Entry 7NX3 (X-ray diffraction, 2.81 A resolution); this record covers chains A and E of the 3 polymer chains in the assembly.

[Chain A]
Molecule: ALK tyrosine kinase receptor
From: Homo sapiens
Notes: EC 2.7.10.1
Reference sequence: Q9UM73 (ALK_HUMAN); residue numbers follow UniProt; this construct covers 648-1030
Sequence (389 residues; numbered 648 to 1036; the number before each row is that of its first residue):
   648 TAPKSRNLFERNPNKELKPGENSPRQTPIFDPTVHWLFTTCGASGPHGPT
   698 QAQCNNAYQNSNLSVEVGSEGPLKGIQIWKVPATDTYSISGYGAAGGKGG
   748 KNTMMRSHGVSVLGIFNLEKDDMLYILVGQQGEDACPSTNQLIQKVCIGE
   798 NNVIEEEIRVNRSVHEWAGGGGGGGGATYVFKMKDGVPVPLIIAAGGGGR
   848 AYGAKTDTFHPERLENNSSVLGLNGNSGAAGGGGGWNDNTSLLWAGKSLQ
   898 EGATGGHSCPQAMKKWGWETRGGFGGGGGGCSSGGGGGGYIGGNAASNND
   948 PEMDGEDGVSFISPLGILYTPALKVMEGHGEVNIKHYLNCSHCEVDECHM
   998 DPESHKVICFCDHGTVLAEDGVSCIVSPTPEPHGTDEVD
Disordered / not traced: 648-677, 797-813, 987-1036
Differences from the reference sequence: expression tag (1031-1036)
Cystine bridges: C688-C701, C783-C794, C906-C928
Covalent attachments: N-acetylglucosamine (NAG) linked to N709, N886, N986
Ligand contacts: N-acetylglucosamine (NAG; 2-acetamido-2-deoxy-beta-D-glucopyranose): N864, S866, V867
UniProt features mapped onto this chain:
  - region: C987 to P1025 (EGF-like)
  - glycosylation (N-linked (GlcNAc...) asparagine): N709, N808, N863, N864, N886, N986
  - natural variant: A877 (A877S: In an ovarian serous carcinoma sample)
  - mutagenesis: E859 (E859A: Slightly decreased autophosphorylation. Decreased autophosphorylation and subsequent activation; when associated with A-974), Y966 (Y966A: Slightly decreased autophosphorylation. Strongly reduced autophosphorylation and subsequent activation; when associated with A-994), E974 (E974A: Slightly decreased autophosphorylation. Decreased autophosphorylation and subsequent activation; when associated with A-859), E994 (E994A: SlStrongly reduced autophosphorylation and subsequent activation; when associated with A-966)
From the paper describing this entry:
  - mutagenesis - M751T: abolished growth in response to cytokine
  - mutagenesis - M751T: unchanged expression
  - disease-associated variants - H694R: increased signaling (citing earlier work)
  - disease-associated variants - R753Q, F856S: increased growth in response to cytokine

[Chain E]
Molecule: Fab324 HeavyChain
From: Mus musculus
Sequence (231 residues; row label = number of the first residue in the row):
     1 QVQLQQSGAELVKPGASVKISCKASGYAFSSYWVNWVKQRPGKGLEWIGQ
    51 IYPGDGDTNYNGKFKGKATLTADKSSSTAYMQLSSLTSEDSAVYFCARSR
   101 GYFYGSTYDSWGQGTTLTVSSAKTTPPSVYPLAPGSAAQTNSMVTLGCLV
   151 KGYFPEPVTVTWNSGSLSSGVHTFPAVLQSDLYTLSSSVTVPSSTWPSET
   201 VTCNVAHPASSTKVDKKIVPRDCGGGTDEVD
Disordered / not traced: 1, 135-141, 221-231
Cystine bridges: C22-C96, C148-C203

[How chain A and chain E interact]
Residue-residue contacts - 26 pairs, chain A then chain E:
  N787(A) with F103(E), hydrogen bond (side chain-backbone); Y104(E)
  L789(A) with F103(E), hydrophobic
  I790(A) with F103(E), hydrophobic
  W814(A) with F103(E), hydrophobic
  L890(A) with S30(E); K74(E)
  H904(A) with A28(E); S31(E)
  P907(A) with Y52(E)
  M910(A) with S31(E); Y32(E); Y52(E)
  K911(A) with W33(E), hydrogen bond (backbone-side chain); Y52(E); D55(E), salt bridge; D57(E), salt bridge
  K912(A) with G101(E); Y102(E), hydrogen bond (backbone-backbone)
  W913(A) with G101(E); Y102(E), hydrogen bond (backbone-backbone); F103(E), hydrogen bond (backbone-backbone)
  G914(A) with Y104(E)
  W915(A) with F103(E), hydrophobic
  E916(A) with Y32(E), hydrogen bond
  R918(A) with A28(E)
Also at the interface, not in a pair above, chain E (14 interface residues in all): G54

[Summary]
Chain A and chain E form an interface of 15 and 14 residues respectively; the contacts include 6 hydrogen
bonds and 2 salt bridges. Among the polar pairs are K911(A)-D55(E), K911(A)-D57(E) and N787(A)-F103(E). The
paper reports that R753Q and F856S of chain A increase growth in response to cytokine; M751T of chain A
abolishes growth in response to cytokine.
Chain A is ALK tyrosine kinase receptor (Homo sapiens) and chain E is Fab324 HeavyChain (Mus musculus); the
structure, Crystal structure of ALK in complex with Fab324, was determined by X-ray diffraction, deposited
together with 7NWZ, 7NX0, 7NX1, 7NX2 and 7NX4.
